5URK - chain A; structure by X-ray diffraction, 2.95 A resolution.

Chain A:
Protein: U5 small nuclear ribonucleoprotein 200 kDa helicase
From: Homo sapiens
Notes: EC 3.6.4.13
UniProt: O75643 (U520_HUMAN); numbering as in UniProt (aligned over 395-2129)
Chain sequence (1738 residues; each row starts with the number of its first residue):
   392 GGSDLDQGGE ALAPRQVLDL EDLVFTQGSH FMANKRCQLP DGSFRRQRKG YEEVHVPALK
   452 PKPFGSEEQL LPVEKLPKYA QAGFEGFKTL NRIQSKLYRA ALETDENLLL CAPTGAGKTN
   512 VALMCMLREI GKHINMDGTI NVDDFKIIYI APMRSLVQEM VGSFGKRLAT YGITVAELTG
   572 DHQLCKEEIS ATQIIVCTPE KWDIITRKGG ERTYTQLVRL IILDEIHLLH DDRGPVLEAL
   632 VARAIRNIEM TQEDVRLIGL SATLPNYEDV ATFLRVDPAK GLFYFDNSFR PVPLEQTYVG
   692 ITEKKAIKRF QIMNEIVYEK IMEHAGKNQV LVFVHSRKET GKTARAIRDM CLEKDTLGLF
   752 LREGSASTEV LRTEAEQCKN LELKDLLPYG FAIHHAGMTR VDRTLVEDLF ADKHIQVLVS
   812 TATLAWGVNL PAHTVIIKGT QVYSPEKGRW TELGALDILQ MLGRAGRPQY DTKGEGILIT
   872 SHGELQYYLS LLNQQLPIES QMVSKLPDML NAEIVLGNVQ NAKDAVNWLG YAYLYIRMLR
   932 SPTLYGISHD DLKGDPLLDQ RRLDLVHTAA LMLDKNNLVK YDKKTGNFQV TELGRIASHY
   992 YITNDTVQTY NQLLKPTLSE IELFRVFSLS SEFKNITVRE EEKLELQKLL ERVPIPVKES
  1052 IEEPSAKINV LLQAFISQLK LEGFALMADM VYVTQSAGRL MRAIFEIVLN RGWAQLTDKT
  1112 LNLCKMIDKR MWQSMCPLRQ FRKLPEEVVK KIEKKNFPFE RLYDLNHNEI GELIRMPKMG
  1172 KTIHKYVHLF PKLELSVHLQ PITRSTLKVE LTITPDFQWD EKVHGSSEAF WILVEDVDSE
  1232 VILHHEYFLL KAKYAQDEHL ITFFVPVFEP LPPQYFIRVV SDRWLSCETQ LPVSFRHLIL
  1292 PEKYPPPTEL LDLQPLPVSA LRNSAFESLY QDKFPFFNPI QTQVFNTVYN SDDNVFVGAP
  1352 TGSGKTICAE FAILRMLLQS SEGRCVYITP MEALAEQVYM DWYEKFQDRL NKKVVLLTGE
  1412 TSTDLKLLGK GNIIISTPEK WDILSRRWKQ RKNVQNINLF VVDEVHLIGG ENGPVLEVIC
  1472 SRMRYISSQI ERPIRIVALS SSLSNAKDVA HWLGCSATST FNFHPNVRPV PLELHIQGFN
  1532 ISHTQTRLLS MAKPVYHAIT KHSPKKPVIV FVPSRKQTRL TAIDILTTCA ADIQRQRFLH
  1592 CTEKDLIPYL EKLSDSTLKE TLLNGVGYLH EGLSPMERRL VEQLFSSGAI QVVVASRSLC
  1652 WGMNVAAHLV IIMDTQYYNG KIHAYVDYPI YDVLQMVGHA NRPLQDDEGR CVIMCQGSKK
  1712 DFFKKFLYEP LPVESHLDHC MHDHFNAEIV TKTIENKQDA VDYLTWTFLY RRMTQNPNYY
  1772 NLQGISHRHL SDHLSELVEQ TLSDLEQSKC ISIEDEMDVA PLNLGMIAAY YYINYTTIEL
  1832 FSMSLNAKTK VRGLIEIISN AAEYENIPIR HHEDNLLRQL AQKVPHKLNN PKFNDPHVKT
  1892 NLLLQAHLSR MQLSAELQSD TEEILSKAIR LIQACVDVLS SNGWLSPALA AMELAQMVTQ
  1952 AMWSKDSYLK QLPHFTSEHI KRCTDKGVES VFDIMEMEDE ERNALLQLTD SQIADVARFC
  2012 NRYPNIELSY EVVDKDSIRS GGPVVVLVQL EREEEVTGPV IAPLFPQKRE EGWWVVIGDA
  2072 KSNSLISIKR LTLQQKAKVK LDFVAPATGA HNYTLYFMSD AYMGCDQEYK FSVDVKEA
Not modelled in the structure: 392-402, 572-576, 1976-1979, 1986-1991, 2124-2129
Differences from the reference sequence: expression tag (392-394)
UniProt features mapped onto this chain:
  - motif: D615 to H618 (DEIH box), D1454 to H1457 (DEVH box)
  - binding site (ATP): A503 to T510, A1350 to T1357
  - modified residue: Y709 (Phosphotyrosine), K971 (N6-acetyllysine), T1428 (Phosphothreonine), T1765 (Phosphothreonine), S2002 (Phosphoserine)
  - natural variant: C502 (C502R: In RP33), A542 (A542V: In RP33), R681 (R681C: In RP33; R681H: In RP33), P682 (P682S: In RP33), V683 (V683L: In RP33; uncertain significance), Y689 (Y689C: In RP33), I698 (I698V: In RP33), Q885 (Q885E: In RP33), S1087 (S1087L: In RP33), R1090 (R1090L: In RP33), F1736 (F1736L: In a colorectal cancer sample), R1779 (R1779H: In RP33)
  - mutagenesis: R603 (R603A: Strongly decreases ATP-dependent RNA helicase activity), R637 (R637A: Strongly decreases ATP-dependent RNA helicase activity), K1544 (K1544A: Decreases ATP-dependent RNA helicase activity), H1548 (H1548A: Strongly decreases ATP-dependent RNA helicase activity), T1578 (T1578A: Decreases ATP-dependent RNA helicase activity)
Residues lining bound ligands: T-3935799 (8LP; 6-benzyl-3-[3-(benzyloxy)phenyl]-4,6-dihydropyrido[4,3-d]pyrimidine-2,7(1H,3H)-dione): T1197, H1235, T1253, F1254, F1255, P1257, D1678, Y1679, P1680, I1681, Y1682, S1709, K1710, D1712, F1713, F1714, K1716, F1717, L1722, P1723

In short:
Ligands of chain A: T-3935799. From UniProt: 16 ATP-binding residues and 5 mutagenesis sites.
Chain A is U5 small nuclear ribonucleoprotein 200 kDa helicase (Homo sapiens); the structure, Crystal
structure of human BRR2 in complex with T-3935799, was determined by X-ray diffraction, deposited together
with 5URJ and 5URM.
